9OLJ - chains D and G of the 7 polymer chains in the assembly; structure by electron microscopy, 3.52 A resolution.

[Chain D]
Name: Vesicle-fusing ATPase
Source organism: Cricetulus griseus
Notes: EC 3.6.4.6
Reference sequence: P18708 (NSF_CRIGR); residue numbers follow UniProt; this construct covers 1-744
Chain sequence (747 residues; numbered -2 to 744; the number before each row is that of its first residue; numbers below 1 keep their minus sign (Gly-2 is residue -2)):
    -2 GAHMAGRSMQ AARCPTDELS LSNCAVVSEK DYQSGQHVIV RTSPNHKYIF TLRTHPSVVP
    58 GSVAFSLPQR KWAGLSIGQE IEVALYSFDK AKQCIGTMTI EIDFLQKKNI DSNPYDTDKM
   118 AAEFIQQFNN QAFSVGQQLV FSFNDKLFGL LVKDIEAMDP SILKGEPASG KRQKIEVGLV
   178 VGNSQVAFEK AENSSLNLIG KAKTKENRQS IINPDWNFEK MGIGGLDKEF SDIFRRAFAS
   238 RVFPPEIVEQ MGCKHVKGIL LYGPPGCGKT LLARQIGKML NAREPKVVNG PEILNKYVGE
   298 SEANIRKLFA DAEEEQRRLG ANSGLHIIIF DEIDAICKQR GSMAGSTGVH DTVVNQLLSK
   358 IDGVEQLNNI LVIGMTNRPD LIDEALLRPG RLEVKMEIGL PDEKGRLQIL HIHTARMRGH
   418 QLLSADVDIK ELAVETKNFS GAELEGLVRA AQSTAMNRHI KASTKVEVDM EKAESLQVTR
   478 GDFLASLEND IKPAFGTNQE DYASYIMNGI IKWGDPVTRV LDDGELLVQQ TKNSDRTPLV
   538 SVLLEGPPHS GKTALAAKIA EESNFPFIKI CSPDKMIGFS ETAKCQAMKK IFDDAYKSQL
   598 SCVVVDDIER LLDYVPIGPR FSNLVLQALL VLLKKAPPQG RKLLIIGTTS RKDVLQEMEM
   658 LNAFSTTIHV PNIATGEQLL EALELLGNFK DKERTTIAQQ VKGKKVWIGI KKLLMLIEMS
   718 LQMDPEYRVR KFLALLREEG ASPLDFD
Unresolved in the structure: -2 to 204, 741-744
Sequence notes: expression tag (-2 to 0)
Metal / ion sites: Mg2+: Thr550 (together with ATP)
Small-molecule neighbours:
  - ADP (adenosine-5'-diphosphate): Gly219, Ile220, Gly221, Leu223, Gly263, Cys264, Gly265, Lys266, Thr267, Leu268, Ile406, His410, Gly438, Ala439, Glu442
  - ATP (adenosine-5'-triphosphate), molecule 1: Lys251, Asp359, Arg385, Arg388
  - ATP, molecule 2: Met504, Asn505, Gly506, Ile507, Ile508, Trp510, Val514, Pro545, His546, Ser547, Gly548, Lys549, Thr550, Ala551, Ile707, Lys708
Swiss-Prot annotation at these positions:
  - binding site (ATP): Asn505 to Trp510, Pro545 to Leu552
  - binding site (Mg(2+)): Thr550
  - modified residue: Lys105 (N6-acetyllysine), Ser207 (Phosphoserine), Tyr259 (Phosphotyrosine), Ser569 (Phosphoserine)
Reported in the primary citation:
  - post-translational modification sites: Ser207 (citing earlier work)

[Chain G]
Name: SNAP-25 or syntaxin N-
Source organism: Rattus norvegicus
Chain sequence (14 residues; row label = number of the first residue in the row; X marks 14 residues of unknown identity (built as UNK)):
     4 XXXXXXXXXX XXXX

[Chain D / chain G interface]
Chain D side of the interface, 5 residues: Lys293, Tyr294, Val295, Ser343, Thr344

[Summary]
Chain D and chain G make no direct contact in this assembly. Ligands of chain D: ATP and ADP. From UniProt: 14
ATP-binding residues and Mg2+-binding residue Thr550(D) on chain D. The paper reports a modification site at
Ser207(D).
Chain D is Vesicle-fusing ATPase (Cricetulus griseus) and chain G is SNAP-25 or syntaxin N- (Rattus
norvegicus); the structure, 22bin20S complex (NSF-alphaSNAP-2:2 syntaxin-1a:SNAP-25), hydrolyzing, class 18,
was determined by electron microscopy, deposited together with 9OJR, 9OJU, 9OJZ, 9OK3, 9OK5, 9OKC and 17
further entries.
